Entry 5M30 (X-ray diffraction, 2.60 A resolution); this record covers chains A and B of the 6 polymer chains in the assembly.

[Chain A (and B)]
Name: Type VI secretion protein
Organism: Escherichia coli
Notes: chain B of this document is another copy of the same molecule, construct and numbering; everything in this record applies to it too
Reference sequence: A0A0P7QEP7 (A0A0P7QEP7_ECOLX); residues 1-445 here = UniProt positions 1-445
Chain sequence (445 residues; row label = number of the first residue in the row):
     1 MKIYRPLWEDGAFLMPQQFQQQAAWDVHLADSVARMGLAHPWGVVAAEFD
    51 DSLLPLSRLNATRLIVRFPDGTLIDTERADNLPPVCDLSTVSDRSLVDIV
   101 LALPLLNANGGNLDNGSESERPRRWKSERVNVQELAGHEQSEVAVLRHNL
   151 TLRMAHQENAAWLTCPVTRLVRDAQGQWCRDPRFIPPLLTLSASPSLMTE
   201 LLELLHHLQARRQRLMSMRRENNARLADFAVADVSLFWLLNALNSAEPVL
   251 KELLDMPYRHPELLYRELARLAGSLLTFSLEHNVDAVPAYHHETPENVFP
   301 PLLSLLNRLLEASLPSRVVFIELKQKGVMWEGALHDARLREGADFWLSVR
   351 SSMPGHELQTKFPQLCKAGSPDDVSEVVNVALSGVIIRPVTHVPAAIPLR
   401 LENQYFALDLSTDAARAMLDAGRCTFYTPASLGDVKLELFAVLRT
Disordered / not traced: 1-18, 130-144, 221-223, 321-445 (chain B: 1-18, 130-143, 224-226, 394-398)
Construct notes: conflict Leu202 (Ala in A0A0P7QEP7)

[How chain A and chain B interact]
Contacting residue pairs (56; chain A residue first):
  Gln22(A) - Asp26(B)
  Asp26(A) - Asp26(B)
  Ala30(A) - Val33(B)
  Ala34(A) - Val33(B)  hydrophobic
  Leu38(A) - Met36(B)  hydrophobic
  Pro41(A) - Met36(B)  hydrophobic
  Arg67(A) - Ser32(B)  hydrogen bond
  Arg67(A) - Val33(B)
  Arg67(A) - Met36(B)
  Leu73(A) - His28(B)
  Arg78(A) - Trp25(B)
  Arg78(A) - His28(B)
  Ala79(A) - Trp25(B)  hydrophobic
  Leu189(A) - Met36(B)  hydrophobic
  Arg212(A) - Val284(B)
  Met216(A) - Leu276(B)
  Arg219(A) - Leu276(B)
  Arg219(A) - Thr277(B)  hydrogen bond (side chain-backbone)
  Arg219(A) - Ser279(B)  hydrogen bond (side chain-backbone)
  Phe229(A) - Val231(B)
  Phe229(A) - Ala232(B)
  Phe229(A) - Val234(B)  hydrophobic
  Phe229(A) - Ser235(B)
  Ala230(A) - Val231(B)
  Val234(A) - Val231(B)  hydrophobic
  Val234(A) - Val234(B)  hydrophobic
  Phe237(A) - Val234(B)  hydrophobic
  Phe237(A) - Trp238(B)
  Phe237(A) - Phe278(B)  hydrophobic
  Trp238(A) - Trp238(B)  hydrophobic
  Leu240(A) - Thr277(B)
  Asn241(A) - Trp238(B)
  Asn241(A) - Ser274(B)  hydrogen bond
  Asn241(A) - Thr277(B)
  Asn244(A) - Gly273(B)
  Asn244(A) - Thr277(B)
  Asn244(A) - Val284(B)
  Ser245(A) - Arg270(B)
  Ser245(A) - Ser274(B)  hydrogen bond
  Pro248(A) - Ala269(B)
  Val249(A) - Arg266(B)
  Glu252(A) - Arg266(B)  salt bridge
  Leu253(A) - Arg266(B)
  Met256(A) - Ala39(B)  hydrophobic
  Met256(A) - His40(B)
  Tyr258(A) - Arg35(B)
  Arg259(A) - Arg35(B)
  Arg259(A) - Met36(B)
  Arg259(A) - Gly37(B)
  Arg259(A) - Leu38(B)
  Arg259(A) - Ala39(B)
  Arg259(A) - Glu262(B)  salt bridge
  His260(A) - Met36(B)  hydrogen bond (backbone-backbone)
  Leu263(A) - Arg266(B)
  Glu267(A) - Arg270(B)  salt bridge
  Arg270(A) - Arg270(B)
Also at the interface, not in a pair above, chain A (38 interface residues in all): Val33, Asp75, Leu226, Val231
Also at the interface, not in a pair above, chain B (33 interface residues in all): Leu29, Asp233, Asn241, Tyr265, Leu280, Val287

[In short]
38 residues of chain A face 33 of chain B across their interface; the contacts include 6 hydrogen bonds and 3
salt bridges. Among the polar pairs are Glu252(A)-Arg266(B), Arg259(A)-Glu262(B) and Glu267(A)-Arg270(B).
Chain A and chain B are both Type VI secretion protein (Escherichia coli); the structure, Structure of TssK
from T6SS EAEC in complex with nanobody nb18, was determined by X-ray diffraction, deposited together with
5M2W, 5M2Y and 5MWN.
